Entry 2W1L (X-ray diffraction, 1.51 A resolution); this record covers chain A.

Chain A:
Protein: Lysozyme C
Source organism: Gallus gallus
Notes: EC 3.2.1.17
Reference sequence: P00698 (LYSC_CHICK); residues 1-129 here correspond to UniProt positions 19-147 (UniProt number = residue number + 18)
Sequence (129 residues; row label = number of the first residue in the row):
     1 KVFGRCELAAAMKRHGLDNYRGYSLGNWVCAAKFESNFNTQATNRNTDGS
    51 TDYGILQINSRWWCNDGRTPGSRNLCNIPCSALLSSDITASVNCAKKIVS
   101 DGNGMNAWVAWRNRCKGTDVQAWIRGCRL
Disulfides: C6-C127, C30-C115, C64-C80, C76-C94
Metal / ion sites: Na+: S60, S72, R73
UniProt features mapped onto this chain:
  - active site: E35, D52
  - binding site (substrate): D101

Summary:
S60, S72 and R73 coordinate Na+. From UniProt: active-site residues E35 and D52 and substrate-binding residue
D101.
Chain A is Lysozyme C (Gallus gallus); the structure, THE INTERDEPENDENCE OF WAVELENGTH, REDUNDANCY AND DOSE
IN SULFUR SAD EXPERIMENTS: 0.979 a wavelength 991 images ..., was determined by X-ray diffraction together
with 2W1Y, 2W1M and 2W1X from the same study.
